9HLE - chain A; structure by X-ray diffraction, 2.04 A resolution.

== Chain A ==
Name: Copper transporter MctB
From: Mycobacterium tuberculosis H37Rv
UniProt: P9WJ83 (MCTB_MYCTU); residues 38-314 here = UniProt positions 38-314
Amino-acid sequence (277 residues; numbered 38 to 314; the number before each row is that of its first residue):
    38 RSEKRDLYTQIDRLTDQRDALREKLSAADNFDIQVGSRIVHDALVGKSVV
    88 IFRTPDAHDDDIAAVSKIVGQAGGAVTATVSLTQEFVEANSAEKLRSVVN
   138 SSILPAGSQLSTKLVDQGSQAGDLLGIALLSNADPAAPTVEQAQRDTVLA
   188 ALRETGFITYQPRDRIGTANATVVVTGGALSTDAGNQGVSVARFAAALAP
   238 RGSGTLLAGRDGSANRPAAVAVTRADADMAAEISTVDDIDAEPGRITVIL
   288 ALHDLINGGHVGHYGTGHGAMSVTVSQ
Unresolved in the structure: 38-46, 143-151, 171-173, 200-202, 220-222
Metal / ion sites: Cd2+ site 1: Asp-49, Asp-53; Cd2+ site 2: Asp-79, His-305; Cd2+ site 3: His-95, Asp-97; Cd2+ site 4: Glu-122, Lys-131, Thr-192; Cd2+ site 5: Glu-125, Gln-224; Cd2+ site 6: Glu-130 (shared with 1 residue of chain C); Cd2+ site 7: Glu-178 (shared with 1 residue of chain C); Cd2+ site 8: Asp-248 (shared with 1 residue of chain B; 1 residue of chain C); Cd2+ site 9: Asp-263, Asp-265 (shared with 1 residue of chain C); Cd2+ site 10: Asp-265 (shared with 1 residue of chain C); Cd2+ site 11: His-290 (shared with 2 residues of chain B); Cd2+ site 12: Asp-291, Gln-314 (shared with 1 residue of chain B)
What the authors report for this chain:
  - self-association interface (contacts with another copy of this molecule): Gly-296 to Gln-314

== Summary ==
Asp-49 and Asp-53 coordinate Cd2+ site 1. Asp-79 and His-305 coordinate Cd2+ site 2. The paper reports a
self-association interface involving Gly-296.
Chain A is Copper transporter MctB (Mycobacterium tuberculosis H37Rv); the structure, Structure of
Mycobacterium tuberculosis SteB (Rv1698), a cell division regulator, was determined by X-ray diffraction,
deposited together with 9HMX, 9HMY and 9HMZ.
